1F2C - chain A; structure by X-ray diffraction, 2.00 A resolution.

# Chain A
Protein: Cruzain
From: Trypanosoma cruzi
Notes: EC 3.4.22.-; fragment: catalytic domain
UniProtKB: P25779 (CYSP_TRYCR); the construct lacks a stretch of the UniProt sequence and is renumbered around it, so the offset changes along the chain: 1-78 = UniProt 123-200; 79-89 = UniProt 204-214; 90-103 = UniProt 218-231; 105-136 = UniProt 232-263; 5 more segments
Amino-acid sequence (215 residues; row label = number of the first residue in the row; note: 8 numbers in that range are skipped by the numbering (no residue carries them; nothing is unmodelled there); a row labelled like 78A-78C holds insertion residues (78A, then the next letters in order)):
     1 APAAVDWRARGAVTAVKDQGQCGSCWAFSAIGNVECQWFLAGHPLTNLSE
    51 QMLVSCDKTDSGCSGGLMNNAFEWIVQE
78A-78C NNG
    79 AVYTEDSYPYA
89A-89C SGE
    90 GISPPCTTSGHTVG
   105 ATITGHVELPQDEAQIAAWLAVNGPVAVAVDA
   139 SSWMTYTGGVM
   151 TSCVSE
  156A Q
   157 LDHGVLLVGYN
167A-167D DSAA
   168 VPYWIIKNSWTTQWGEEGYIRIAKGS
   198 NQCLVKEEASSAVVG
UniProt features mapped onto this chain:
  - active site: Cys-25, His-159, Asn-175
  - site: Gly-212 (Cleavage)
  - glycosylation (N-linked (GlcNAc...) asparagine): Asn-47, Asn-167
Cystine bridges: Cys-22/Cys-63, Cys-56/Cys-95, Cys-153/Cys-200
Glycans and other covalent adducts: compound VS4 linked to Cys-25
Residues lining bound ligands: VS4 (3-[[N-[4-methyl-piperazinyl]carbonyl]-phenylalaninyl-amino]-5-phenyl-pentane-1-sulfonic acid benzyloxy-amide): Gln-19, Gly-23, Trp-26, Cys-63, Ser-64, Gly-65, Gly-66, Leu-67, Met-68, Ala-133, Ala-136, Ser-139, Met-142, Leu-157, Asp-158, His-159, Gly-160, Trp-177, Glu-205

# Summary
Covalently linked compound VS4: at Cys-25. Curated annotation (UniProt) lists 3 active-site residues.
Chain A is Cruzain (Trypanosoma cruzi); the structure, Crystal structure analysis of cryzain bound to vinyl
sulfone derived inhibitor (IV), was determined by X-ray diffraction together with 1F29, 1F2A and 1F2B from the
same study.
